PDB entry 3R5B | X-ray diffraction, 2.51 A resolution | chains A and C of the 3 polymer chains in the assembly

[Chain A (and C)]
Name: Tetrahydrodipicolinate N-succinyletransferase
From: Pseudomonas aeruginosa
Notes: EC 2.3.1.117; chain C of this document is another copy of the same molecule, construct and numbering; everything in this record applies to it too
UniProt: Q9Z9H2 (Q9Z9H2_PSEAE); residue numbers follow UniProt; this construct covers 1-344
Amino-acid sequence (347 residues; numbered -2 to 344; the number before each row is that of its first residue; numbers below 1 keep their minus sign (Gly-2 is residue -2)):
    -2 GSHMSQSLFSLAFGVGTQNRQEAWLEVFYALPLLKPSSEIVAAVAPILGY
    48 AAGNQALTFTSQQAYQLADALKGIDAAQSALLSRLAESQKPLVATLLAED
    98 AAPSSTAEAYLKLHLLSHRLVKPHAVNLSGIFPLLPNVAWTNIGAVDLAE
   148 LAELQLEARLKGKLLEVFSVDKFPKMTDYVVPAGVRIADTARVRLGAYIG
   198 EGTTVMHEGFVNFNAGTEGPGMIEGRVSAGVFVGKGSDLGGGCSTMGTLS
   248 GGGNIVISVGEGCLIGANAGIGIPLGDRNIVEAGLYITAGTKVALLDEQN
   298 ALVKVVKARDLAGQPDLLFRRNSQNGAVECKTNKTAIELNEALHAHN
Disordered / not traced: -2 to 2, 247-250, 295-296, 330-344 (chain C: -2 to 2, 245-250, 330-344)
Differences from the reference sequence: expression tag (-2 to 0)
Residues lining bound ligands: (2S)-2-aminoheptanedioic acid (NPI): Phe129, Phe170, Arg191, Asn209, Ser225, Ala226, Gly244, Thr245, Leu246
From the paper describing this entry:
  - binding site for (2S)-2-aminoheptanedioic acid: Asn209, Glu221, Ala226
  - catalytic residues: Glu221 (proposed by the authors, not directly observed)
  - conformationally variable residues (order/disorder transition): Asn330 to Asn344

[Interface between chain A and chain C]
Residue-residue contacts - 71 pairs, chain A then chain C:
  Asn134(A) - Val182(C)
  Asn134(A) - Arg183(C)
  Leu148(A) - Val178(C)  hydrophobic
  Gln152(A) - Thr174(C)  hydrogen bond (side chain-backbone)
  Glu154(A) - Arg81(C)  salt bridge
  Arg156(A) - Glu23(C)  salt bridge
  Arg156(A) - Phe25(C)
  Arg156(A) - Asp175(C)  hydrogen bond (side chain-backbone)
  Arg156(A) - Tyr176(C)
  Leu157(A) - Arg81(C)
  Leu157(A) - Leu82(C)  hydrophobic
  Leu157(A) - Ser85(C)  hydrogen bond (backbone-side chain)
  Leu157(A) - Gln86(C)  hydrogen bond (backbone-backbone)
  Lys158(A) - Gln86(C)
  Gly159(A) - Lys87(C)
  Gly159(A) - Ile140(C)
  Leu161(A) - Asn139(C)
  Leu161(A) - Asp175(C)
  Glu163(A) - Glu163(C)
  Glu163(A) - Phe165(C)
  Glu163(A) - Lys172(C)
  Val164(A) - Lys172(C)
  Val164(A) - Thr174(C)  hydrogen bond (backbone-side chain)
  Val164(A) - Thr187(C)  hydrogen bond (backbone-side chain)
  Phe165(A) - Ala185(C)
  Phe165(A) - Asp186(C)
  Phe165(A) - Thr187(C)  hydrogen bond (backbone-side chain)
  Ser166(A) - Ile184(C)  hydrogen bond (side chain-backbone)
  Ser166(A) - Ala185(C)  hydrogen bond (side chain-backbone)
  Ser166(A) - Thr187(C)
  Val167(A) - Val182(C)
  Val167(A) - Arg183(C)
  Val167(A) - Ile184(C)  hydrogen bond (backbone-backbone)
  Val167(A) - Thr187(C)
  Asp168(A) - Arg183(C)  salt bridge
  Asp168(A) - Ala185(C)
  Lys169(A) - Arg183(C)
  Ala188(A) - His204(C)  hydrogen bond (backbone-side chain)
  Arg189(A) - Arg189(C)
  Arg189(A) - His204(C)  hydrogen bond (side chain-backbone)
  Arg189(A) - Glu205(C)  salt bridge
  Arg191(A) - Arg183(C)
  Arg191(A) - Met203(C)
  Arg191(A) - His204(C)
  Glu205(A) - Glu205(C)
  Phe207(A) - Met203(C)  hydrophobic
  Phe207(A) - His204(C)
  Arg223(A) - Glu205(C)
  Arg223(A) - Gly238(C)  hydrogen bond (side chain-backbone)
  Arg223(A) - Gly239(C)
  Arg223(A) - Asn265(C)  hydrogen bond
  Gly239(A) - Asn265(C)
  Ser241(A) - Ala264(C)
  Ser241(A) - Asn265(C)
  Asn265(A) - Asn265(C)
  Ala266(A) - Asn265(C)  hydrogen bond (backbone-side chain)
  Tyr283(A) - Ala264(C)
  Tyr283(A) - Ala280(C)  hydrophobic
  Thr288(A) - Ser320(C)
  Lys289(A) - Ser320(C)  hydrogen bond (backbone-side chain)
  Lys289(A) - Gln321(C)
  Arg318(A) - Arg318(C)
  Arg318(A) - Asn319(C)  hydrogen bond (side chain-backbone)
  Arg318(A) - Gly323(C)
  Asn322(A) - Asn322(C)
  Asn322(A) - Gly323(C)
  Gly323(A) - Ser320(C)
  Gly323(A) - Gly323(C)
  Ala324(A) - Ser320(C)
  Ala324(A) - Gln321(C)
  Val325(A) - Ser320(C)  hydrogen bond (backbone-backbone)
Also at the interface, not in a pair above, chain A (37 interface residues in all): Phe129, Leu145, Leu153
Also at the interface, not in a pair above, chain C (44 interface residues in all): Val12, Ala27, Leu78, Thr138, Gly141, Val177, Gly281

[In short]
The interface between chain A and chain C involves 37 residues on one side and 44 on the other, with 18
hydrogen bonds and 4 salt bridges. Polar pairs include Glu154(A)-Arg81(C), Arg156(A)-Glu23(C) and
Asp168(A)-Arg183(C). From the paper: the catalytic residue Glu221(A); a binding site for
(2S)-2-aminoheptanedioic acid at Asn209(A), Glu221(A) and Ala226(A).
Both chains are Tetrahydrodipicolinate N-succinyletransferase (Pseudomonas aeruginosa). Entry 3R5B
(Pseudomonas aeruginosa DapD (PA3666) in complex with L-2-aminopimelate) was determined by X-ray diffraction
(same publication as 3QZE, 3R5A, 3R5C and 3R5D).
